Entry 9AVV (electron microscopy, 2.09 A resolution); this record covers chains B and F of the 7 polymer chains in the assembly.

[Chain B]
Molecule: Acetylcholine receptor subunit epsilon
Source organism: Bos taurus
UniProt: P02715 (ACHE_BOVIN); residue numbers follow UniProt; this construct covers 21-491
Chain sequence (471 residues; row label = number of the first residue in the row):
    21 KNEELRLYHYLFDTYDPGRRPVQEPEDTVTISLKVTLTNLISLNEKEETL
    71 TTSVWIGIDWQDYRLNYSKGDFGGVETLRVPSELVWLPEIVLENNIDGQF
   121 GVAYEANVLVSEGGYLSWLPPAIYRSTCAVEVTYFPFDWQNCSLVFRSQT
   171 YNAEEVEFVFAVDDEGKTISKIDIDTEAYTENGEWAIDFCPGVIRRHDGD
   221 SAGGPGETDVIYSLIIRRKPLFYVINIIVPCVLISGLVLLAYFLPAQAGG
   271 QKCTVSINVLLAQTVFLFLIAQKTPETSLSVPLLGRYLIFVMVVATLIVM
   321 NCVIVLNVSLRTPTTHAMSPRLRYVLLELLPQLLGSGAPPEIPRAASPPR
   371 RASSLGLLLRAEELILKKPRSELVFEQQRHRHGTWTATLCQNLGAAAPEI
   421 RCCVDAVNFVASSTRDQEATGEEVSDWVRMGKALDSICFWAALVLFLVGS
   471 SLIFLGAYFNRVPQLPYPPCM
Unresolved in the structure: 354-416
Cystine bridges: Cys148-Cys162, Cys210-Cys490
Covalently attached groups: N-acetylglucosamine (NAG) linked to Asn86, Asn161
Curated features (UniProtKB/Swiss-Prot):
  - glycosylation (N-linked (GlcNAc...) asparagine): Asn86, Asn161

[Chain F]
Molecule: Toxin
Source organism: synthetic construct
Chain sequence (62 residues; each row starts with the number of its first residue; numbers below 1 keep their minus sign (Gly-1 is residue -1)):
    -1 GSMICYNQQSSQPPTTKTCSETSCYKKTWRDHRGTIIERGCGCPKVKPGI
    49 KLHCCRTDKCNN
Unresolved in the structure: -1
Cystine bridges: Cys3-Cys22, Cys17-Cys39, Cys41-Cys52, Cys53-Cys58

[Chain B / chain F interface]
Residue-residue contacts - 19 pairs, chain B then chain F:
  Lys54(B) with His30(F), hydrogen bond (side chain-backbone)
  Thr56(B) with His30(F)
  Trp75(B) with His30(F)
  Leu139(B) with His30(F)
  Asp183(B) with Arg28(F)
  Asp184(B) with Arg28(F), salt bridge; Thr33(F)
  Asp193(B) with His30(F)
  Asp195(B) with Trp27(F), hydrogen bond; Asp29(F)
  Thr196(B) with Lys45(F); Pro46(F); Gly47(F); Ile48(F)
  Glu197(B) with Lys25(F), salt bridge; Trp27(F); Lys45(F), hydrogen bond (backbone-side chain); Ile48(F)
  Tyr199(B) with Lys45(F), hydrogen bond (backbone-side chain)
Interface residues without a listed pair, chain B (15 interface residues in all): Val182, Ile194, Ala198, Met491

[Overview]
The interface between chain B and chain F involves 15 residues on one side and 10 on the other, with 4
hydrogen bonds and 2 salt bridges. Polar contacts include Asp184(B)-Arg28(F), Glu197(B)-Lys25(F) and
Lys54(B)-His30(F). N-acetylglucosamine is covalently linked to Asn86(B) and Asn161(B).
Chain B is Acetylcholine receptor subunit epsilon (Bos taurus) and chain F is Toxin (synthetic construct); the
structure, Bovine adult muscle nAChR resting state, was determined by electron microscopy, deposited together
with 9AVU, 9AWJ and 9AWK.
